Entry 8YO4 (electron microscopy, 3.20 A resolution); this record covers chains D and E of the 6 polymer chains in the assembly.

[Chain D]
Molecule: phage T4 topoisomerase II gp39-gp60 subunit
Source organism: Escherichia phage T4
Sequence (682 residues; row label = number of the first residue in the row):
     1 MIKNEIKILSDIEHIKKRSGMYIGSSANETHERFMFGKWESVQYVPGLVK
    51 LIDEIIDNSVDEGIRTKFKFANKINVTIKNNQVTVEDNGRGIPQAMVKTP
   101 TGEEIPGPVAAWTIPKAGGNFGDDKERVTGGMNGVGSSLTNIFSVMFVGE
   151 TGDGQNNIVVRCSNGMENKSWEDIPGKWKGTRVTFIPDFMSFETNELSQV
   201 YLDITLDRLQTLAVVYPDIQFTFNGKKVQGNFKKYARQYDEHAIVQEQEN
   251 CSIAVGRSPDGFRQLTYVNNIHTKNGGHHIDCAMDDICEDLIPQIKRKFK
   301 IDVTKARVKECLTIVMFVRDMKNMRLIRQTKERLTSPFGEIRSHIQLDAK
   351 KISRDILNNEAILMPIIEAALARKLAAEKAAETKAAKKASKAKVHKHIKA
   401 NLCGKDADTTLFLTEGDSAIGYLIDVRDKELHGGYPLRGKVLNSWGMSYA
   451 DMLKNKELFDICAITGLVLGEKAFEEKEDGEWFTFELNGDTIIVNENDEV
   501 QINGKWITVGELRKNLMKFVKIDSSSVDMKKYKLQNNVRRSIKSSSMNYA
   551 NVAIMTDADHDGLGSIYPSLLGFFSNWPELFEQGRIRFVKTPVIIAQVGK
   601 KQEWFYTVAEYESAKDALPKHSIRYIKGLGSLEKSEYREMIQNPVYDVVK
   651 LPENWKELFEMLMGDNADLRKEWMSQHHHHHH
Unresolved in the structure: 1-392, 677-682
Bound ions: Mg2+ site 1 near Glu415 (its only coordinating residue here); Mg2+ site 2 near Asp557 (its only coordinating residue here)

[Chain E]
Molecule: 52-nt DNA strand
Sequence (52 nucleotides; row label = number of the first residue in the row; numbers below 1 keep their minus sign (DA-19 is residue -19)):
   -19 ATGCATATATATGTATATGTATGTGTGTATATATACACATATATATATAT
    31 AT
Unresolved in the structure: -19 to 1, 26-32

[Chain D / chain E interface]
Contacting residue pairs - 14 pairs, chain D then chain E:
  Glu415(D) with DA11(E), sugar contact
  Gly416(D) with DA11(E), phosphate contact; DT12(E), phosphate contact
  Asp417(D) with DA11(E), phosphate contact; DT12(E), hydrogen bond to the phosphate; DA13(E), phosphate contact
  Ser418(D) with DT12(E), hydrogen bond to the phosphate
  Arg438(D) with DA11(E), base contact
  Gly439(D) with DT10(E), base contact; DA11(E), hydrogen bond to the sugar
  Lys440(D) with DA9(E), hydrogen bond to the base; DT10(E), hydrogen bond to the base
  Lys627(D) with DT10(E), salt bridge to the phosphate; DA11(E), salt bridge to the phosphate
Interface residues without a listed pair, chain D (10 interface residues in all): Asp557, Asp561

[Summary]
Chain D and chain E form an interface of 10 and 5 residues respectively, with 5 hydrogen bonds and 2 salt
bridges. Polar contacts include Lys440(D)-DA9(E), Lys440(D)-DT10(E) and Gly439(D)-DA11(E).
Chain D is phage T4 topoisomerase II gp39-gp60 subunit (Escherichia phage T4) and chain E is a 52-nt DNA
strand; the structure, structure of phage T4 topoisomerase II central domain bound with DNA, was determined by
electron microscopy, deposited together with 8YLU, 8YO3, 8YO5, 8YO7, 8YOD and 8YON.
